PDB entry 8IM1 | X-ray diffraction, 2.05 A resolution | chains B and G of the 8 polymer chains in the assembly

== Chain B ==
Molecule: LaM1
Organism: Camelus bactrianus
Chain sequence (129 residues; row label = number of the first residue in the row):
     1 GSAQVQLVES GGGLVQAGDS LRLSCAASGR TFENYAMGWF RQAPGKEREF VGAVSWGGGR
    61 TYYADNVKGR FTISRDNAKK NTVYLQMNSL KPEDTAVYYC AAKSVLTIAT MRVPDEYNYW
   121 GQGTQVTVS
Not modelled in the structure: 1-3
Disulfides: Cys25-Cys100

== Chain G ==
Molecule: MCherry fluorescent protein
Organism: Anaplasma marginale
UniProtKB: X5DSL3 (X5DSL3_ANAMA); residues -4 to 231 here correspond to UniProt positions 1-236 (UniProt number = residue number + 5)
Chain sequence (235 residues; each row starts with the number of its first residue; note: 2 numbers in that range are skipped by the numbering (no residue carries them; nothing is unmodelled there); numbers below 1 keep their minus sign (Gly-5 is residue -5)):
    -5 GMVSKGEEDN MAIIKEFMRF KVHMEGSVNG HEFEIEGEGE GRPYEGTQTA KLKVTKGGPL
    55 PFAWDILSPQ FM
    69 SKAYVKHPAD IPDYLKLSFP EGFKWERVMN FEDGGVVTVT QDSSLQDGEF IYKVKLRGTN
   129 FPSDGPVMQK KTMGWEASSE RMYPEDGALK GEIKQRLKLK DGGHYDAEVK TTYKAKKPVQ
   189 LPGAYNVNIK LDITSHNEDY TIVEQYERAE GRHSTGGMDE LYK
Not modelled in the structure: -5 to 5, 223-231
Differences from the reference sequence: expression tag (-5); chromophore (66, 66, 66)
Modified positions: Met66 (chromophore; CH6)
Covalently attached groups: covalent link Met66-Ser69

== Chain B / chain G interface ==
Pairs across the interface (6; chain B residue first):
  Leu14(B) with Val104(G), hydrophobic; Thr106(G)
  Gln125(B) with Arg125(G), hydrogen bond
  Thr127(B) with Thr106(G); Arg125(G)
  Ser129(B) with Val96(G)

== Overview ==
The chain B/chain G interface involves 4 residues from each chain, with 1 hydrogen bond. The hydrogen-bonded
pair is Gln125(B)-Arg125(G).
Chain B is LaM1 (Camelus bactrianus) and chain G is MCherry fluorescent protein (Anaplasma marginale); the
structure, mCherry-LaM1 complex, was determined by X-ray diffraction, deposited together with 8ILX and 8IM0.
